Entry 9DIF (X-ray diffraction, 1.67 A resolution); this record covers chains A and B of the 3 polymer chains in the assembly.

[Chain A (and B)]
Protein: HNH endonuclease
Organism: Pseudomonas syringae
Notes: chain B of this document is another copy of the same molecule, construct and numbering; everything in this record applies to it too
UniProtKB: A0A2P0QGK5 (A0A2P0QGK5_PSESF); residues 1-388 here correspond to UniProt positions 10-397 (UniProt number = residue number + 9)
Chain sequence (388 residues; numbered 1 to 388; the number before each row is that of its first residue):
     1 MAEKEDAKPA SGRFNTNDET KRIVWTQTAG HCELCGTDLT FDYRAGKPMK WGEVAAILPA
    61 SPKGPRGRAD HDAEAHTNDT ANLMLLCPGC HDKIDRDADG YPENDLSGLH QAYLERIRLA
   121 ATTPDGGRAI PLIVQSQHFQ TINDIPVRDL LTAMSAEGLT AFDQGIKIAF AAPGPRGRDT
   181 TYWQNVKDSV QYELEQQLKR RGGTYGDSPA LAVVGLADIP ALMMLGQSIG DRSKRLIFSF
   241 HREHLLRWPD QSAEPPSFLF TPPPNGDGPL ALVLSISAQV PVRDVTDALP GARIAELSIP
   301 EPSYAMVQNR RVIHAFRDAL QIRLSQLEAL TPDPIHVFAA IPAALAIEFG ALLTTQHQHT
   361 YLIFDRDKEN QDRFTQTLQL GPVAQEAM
Unresolved in the structure: 1-13, 383-388 (chain B: 1-9, 64-74, 383-388)
Construct notes: engineered mutation Ala56 (His65 in A0A2P0QGK5)
Metal / ion sites: Zn2+: Cys32, Cys35, Cys87, Cys90
Ligand contacts: 3'2'-cGAMP (4UR): His138, Phe139, Leu216, Ala217, Asp218, Ile219, Leu222, Phe240, Arg242, Ser277, Ala278, Gln279, Val280, Pro281, Tyr304, Ala339, Ala340, Ile341, Pro342, Ala343, Arg366, Phe374

[Chain A / chain B interface]
Contacting residue pairs - 124 pairs, chain A then chain B:
  Asp18(A) with Arg22(B), salt bridge
  Glu19(A) with Tyr43(B); Pro48(B); Met49(B), hydrogen bond (side chain-backbone)
  Thr20(A) with Tyr43(B), hydrogen bond
  Arg22(A) with Asp18(B), salt bridge; Arg22(B); Trp51(B)
  Ile23(A) with Thr40(B); Tyr43(B), hydrophobic; Arg44(B); Trp51(B), hydrophobic
  Trp25(A) with Thr26(B)
  Thr26(A) with Trp25(B); Ala29(B); Gly30(B)
  Gln27(A) with Arg44(B), hydrogen bond
  Ala29(A) with Thr26(B); Ile117(B), hydrophobic
  Gly30(A) with Thr26(B)
  His31(A) with Ala121(B); Thr122(B)
  Glu33(A) with Pro124(B)
  Leu34(A) with Pro124(B)
  Cys35(A) with Pro124(B); Asp125(B)
  Gly36(A) with Ala121(B); Thr122(B); Pro124(B)
  Asn78(A) with Tyr43(B), hydrogen bond (backbone-side chain)
  Thr80(A) with Tyr43(B); Arg44(B)
  Asp97(A) with Arg148(B), salt bridge
  Gly100(A) with Arg148(B)
  Tyr101(A) with Ser155(B)
  Asp105(A) with Ala156(B); Arg247(B), salt bridge
  Leu109(A) with Ser155(B); Ala156(B); Gly158(B)
  Tyr113(A) with Ala121(B); Pro124(B), hydrophobic
  Arg116(A) with Ala120(B); Thr123(B)
  Ile117(A) with Ala29(B), hydrophobic
  Ala120(A) with Arg116(B); Ala120(B), hydrophobic
  Ala121(A) with His31(B); Gly36(B); Tyr113(B); Ile117(B), hydrophobic
  Thr122(A) with Gly36(B)
  Thr123(A) with Arg116(B), hydrogen bond (backbone-side chain)
  Asp125(A) with Arg116(B), salt bridge
  Arg128(A) with Gly108(B); Ala112(B)
  His138(A) with Gln356(B)
  Phe139(A) with Arg232(B); Thr354(B)
  Gln140(A) with Gln191(B), hydrogen bond (backbone-side chain)
  Thr141(A) with Gln227(B); Gly230(B); Arg232(B), hydrogen bond; Thr354(B)
  Ile142(A) with Glu195(B); Leu198(B), hydrophobic; Arg232(B)
  Asn143(A) with Arg232(B)
  Asp144(A) with Arg201(B), salt bridge; Ser208(B); Arg232(B), hydrogen bond (backbone-backbone); Ser233(B)
  Pro146(A) with Asp207(B)
  Val147(A) with Asp207(B), hydrogen bond (backbone-side chain)
  Arg148(A) with Leu119(B), hydrogen bond (side chain-backbone); Thr122(B), hydrogen bond; Thr123(B); Asp125(B), salt bridge; Gly126(B); Thr204(B), hydrogen bond; Tyr205(B); Asp207(B), hydrogen bond (backbone-side chain)
  Leu151(A) with Leu119(B); Tyr205(B), hydrophobic
  Thr152(A) with Leu119(B)
  Ser155(A) with Arg116(B); Leu119(B)
  Thr160(A) with Ala112(B); Glu115(B); Arg116(B)
  Gln164(A) with Tyr205(B), hydrogen bond (side chain-backbone)
  Arg178(A) with Gln356(B)
  Leu216(A) with Arg232(B)
  Phe240(A) with Asp231(B); Arg232(B); Ser233(B)
  Arg242(A) with Asp231(B), salt bridge; Arg317(B); Thr355(B)
  Glu243(A) with Arg311(B); His314(B); Arg317(B)
  Ser277(A) with Gln321(B), hydrogen bond (backbone-side chain)
  Ala278(A) with Ser325(B)
  Gln279(A) with Ser325(B), hydrogen bond (backbone-side chain)
  Arg283(A) with Glu328(B), hydrogen bond (side chain-backbone); Ala329(B), hydrogen bond (side chain-backbone); Thr331(B), hydrogen bond (side chain-backbone); Pro332(B)
  Glu301(A) with Ile322(B)
  Pro302(A) with Ile322(B)
  Ser303(A) with Gln321(B); Ile322(B)
  Tyr304(A) with Gln321(B), hydrogen bond (backbone-side chain); Leu352(B), hydrophobic; Thr355(B)
  Ala305(A) with Asp318(B)
  Arg366(A) with Gln356(B), hydrogen bond (backbone-side chain); His357(B)
  Lys368(A) with Gln356(B)
  Gln371(A) with Pro382(B)
  Asp372(A) with Gln356(B); His357(B), salt bridge; Gln358(B), hydrogen bond (side chain-backbone)
Other interface residues (no listed pair), chain A (76 interface residues in all): Thr28, Cys32, Thr40, Lys50, Asp99, Arg118, Asp149, Gly158, Ala161, Leu245, Pro281, Asp367
Other interface residues (no listed pair), chain B (75 interface residues in all): Lys21, Ile23, Leu109, Thr152, Glu157, Lys187, Ser228, Ile229, Lys234, Leu330, His359

[In short]
76 residues of chain A and 75 residues of chain B are in contact, with 22 hydrogen bonds and 9 salt bridges.
Polar pairs include Asp18(A)-Arg22(B), Asp97(A)-Arg148(B) and Asp105(A)-Arg247(B). Chain A binds 3'2'-cGAMP.
The Zn2+ site is built by Cys32(A), Cys35(A), Cys87(A) and Cys90(A).
Both chains are HNH endonuclease (Pseudomonas syringae). Entry 9DIF (CBASS Pseudomonas syringae Cap5 tetramer
with DNA duplex and 3'2'-c-GAMP cyclic dinucleotide ligand) was determined by X-ray diffraction together with
9DIH and 9NLG from the same study.
